PDB entry 8V1R | electron microscopy, 2.90 A resolution | chains A and T of the 4 polymer chains in the assembly

[Chain A]
Name: DNA polymerase
Organism: Human alphaherpesvirus 1 strain KOS
Notes: EC 2.7.7.7
Reference sequence: H9E937 (H9E937_HHV1); residues 43-1235 here = UniProt positions 43-1235
Amino-acid sequence (1199 residues; each row starts with the number of its first residue):
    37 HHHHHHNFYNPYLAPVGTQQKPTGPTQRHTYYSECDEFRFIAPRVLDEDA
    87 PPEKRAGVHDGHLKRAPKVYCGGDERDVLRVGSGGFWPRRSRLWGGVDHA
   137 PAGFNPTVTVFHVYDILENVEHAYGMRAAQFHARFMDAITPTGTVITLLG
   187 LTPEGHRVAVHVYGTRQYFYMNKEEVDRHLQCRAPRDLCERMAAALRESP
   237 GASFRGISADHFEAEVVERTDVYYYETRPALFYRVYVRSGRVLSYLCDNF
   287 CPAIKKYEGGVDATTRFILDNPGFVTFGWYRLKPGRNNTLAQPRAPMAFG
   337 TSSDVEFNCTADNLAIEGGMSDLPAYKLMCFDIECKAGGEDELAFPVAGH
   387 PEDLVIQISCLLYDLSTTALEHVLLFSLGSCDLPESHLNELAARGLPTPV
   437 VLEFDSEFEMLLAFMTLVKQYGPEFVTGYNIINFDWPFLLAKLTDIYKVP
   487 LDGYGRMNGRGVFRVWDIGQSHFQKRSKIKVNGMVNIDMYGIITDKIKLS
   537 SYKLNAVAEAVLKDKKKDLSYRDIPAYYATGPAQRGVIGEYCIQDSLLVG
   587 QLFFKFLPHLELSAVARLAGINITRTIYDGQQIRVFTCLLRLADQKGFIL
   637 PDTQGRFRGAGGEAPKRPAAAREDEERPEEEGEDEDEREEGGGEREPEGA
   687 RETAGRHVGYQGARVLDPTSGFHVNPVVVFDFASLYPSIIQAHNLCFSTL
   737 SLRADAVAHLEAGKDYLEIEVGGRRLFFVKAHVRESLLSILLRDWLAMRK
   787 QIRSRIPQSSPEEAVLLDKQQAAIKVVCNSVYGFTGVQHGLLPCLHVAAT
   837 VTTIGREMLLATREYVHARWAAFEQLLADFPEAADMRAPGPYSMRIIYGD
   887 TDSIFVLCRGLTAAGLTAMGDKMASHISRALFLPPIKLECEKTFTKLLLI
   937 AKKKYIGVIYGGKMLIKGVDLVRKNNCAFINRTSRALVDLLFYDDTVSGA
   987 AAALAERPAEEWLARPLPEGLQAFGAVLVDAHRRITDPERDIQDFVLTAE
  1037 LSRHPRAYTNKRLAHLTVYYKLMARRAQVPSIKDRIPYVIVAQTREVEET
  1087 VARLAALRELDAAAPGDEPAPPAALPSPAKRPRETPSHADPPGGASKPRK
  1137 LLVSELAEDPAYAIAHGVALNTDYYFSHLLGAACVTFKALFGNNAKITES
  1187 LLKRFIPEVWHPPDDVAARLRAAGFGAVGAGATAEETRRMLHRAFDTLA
Unresolved in the structure: 37-59, 645-690, 1092-1134
Construct notes: expression tag (37-42)
Bound ions: Mg2+ site 1: Asp368, Ile369; Mg2+ site 2: Tyr465, Asp471; Mg2+ site 3: Asp717, Phe718, Asp888 (together with dTTP); Mg2+ site 4: Asp717, Glu925; Mg2+ site 5: Asp717 (together with dTTP)
Residues lining bound ligands: dTTP: Asp717, Phe718, Ala719, Ser720, Leu721, Tyr722, Pro723, Arg785, Arg789, Lys811, Asn815, Tyr818, Thr887, Asp888
Reported in the primary citation:
  - binding site for dTTP: Leu721, Tyr722, Arg785, Lys811, Asn815
  - Mg2+ coordination: Asp717, Phe718, Asp888, Glu925
  - specificity-determining residues: Tyr722, Tyr818
  - contacts within the chain: Lys532-Glu597 (salt bridge), Ala605-Trp781, Thr839-Arg842 (hydrogen bond), Gln697-Arg842 (hydrogen bond), Gly698-Arg842 (hydrogen bond), Phe891-Tyr941
  - binding site for Primer DNA: Tyr941, Lys953, Arg959, Asn961

[Chain T]
Molecule: Template DNA
Sequence (50 nucleotides; row label = number of the first residue in the row; numbers below 1 keep their minus sign (DC-17 is residue -17)):
   -17 CACACACACACACACACAGATCCCCGGGTACCGAGCTCGAATTCGTAATC
Unresolved in the structure: -17 to -4, 27-32

[How chain A and chain T interact]
Residue-residue contacts - 63 pairs, chain A then chain T:
  Trp502(A) - DA-2(T)  hydrogen bond to the phosphate
  Phe509(A) - DC-3(T)  base contact
  Phe509(A) - DA-2(T)  sugar contact
  Gln510(A) - DA-2(T)  phosphate contact
  Gln510(A) - DC-1(T)  phosphate contact
  Lys511(A) - DC-1(T)  hydrogen bond to the phosphate
  Lys511(A) - DA0(T)  salt bridge to the phosphate
  Lys514(A) - DC-1(T)  salt bridge to the phosphate
  Asp615(A) - DC-1(T)  phosphate contact
  Gly616(A) - DA0(T)  phosphate contact
  Gln617(A) - DA0(T)  hydrogen bond to the phosphate
  Gln618(A) - DC-1(T)  hydrogen bond to the base
  Gln618(A) - DA0(T)  hydrogen bond to the phosphate
  Gln640(A) - DA-2(T)  base contact
  Gln640(A) - DC-1(T)  hydrogen bond to the base
  Phe643(A) - DC-3(T)  base contact
  Phe643(A) - DA-2(T)  hydrogen bond to the base
  Arg644(A) - DC-3(T)  hydrogen bond to the base
  Arg644(A) - DA-2(T)  base contact
  Arg692(A) - DC4(T)  base contact
  Arg692(A) - DC5(T)  base contact
  Val694(A) - DA2(T)  phosphate contact
  Val694(A) - DT3(T)  phosphate contact
  Gly695(A) - DA2(T)  hydrogen bond to the phosphate
  Tyr696(A) - DG1(T)  sugar contact
  Tyr696(A) - DA2(T)  sugar contact
  Gln697(A) - DA2(T)  phosphate contact
  Gln697(A) - DT3(T)  phosphate contact
  Gly698(A) - DA2(T)  hydrogen bond to the phosphate
  Gly698(A) - DT3(T)  hydrogen bond to the phosphate
  Ala699(A) - DT3(T)  sugar contact
  Val701(A) - DT3(T)  phosphate contact
  Val701(A) - DC4(T)  phosphate contact
  Val812(A) - DA0(T)  base contact
  Asn815(A) - DA0(T)  base contact
  Ser816(A) - DA0(T)  base contact
  Tyr818(A) - DG1(T)  sugar contact
  Gly819(A) - DA0(T)  sugar contact
  Gly819(A) - DG1(T)  sugar contact
  Gly822(A) - DG1(T)  sugar contact
  Val823(A) - DA0(T)  phosphate contact
  Val823(A) - DG1(T)  phosphate contact
  His825(A) - DC-1(T)  base contact
  Gly826(A) - DC-1(T)  base contact
  Ala937(A) - DC5(T)  phosphate contact
  Ala937(A) - DC6(T)  phosphate contact
  Lys938(A) - DC4(T)  salt bridge to the phosphate
  Lys938(A) - DC5(T)  phosphate contact
  Lys939(A) - DT3(T)  base contact
  Lys939(A) - DC4(T)  sugar contact
  Lys940(A) - DC5(T)  phosphate contact
  Lys940(A) - DC6(T)  sugar contact
  Arg1048(A) - DG9(T)  sugar contact
  Arg1048(A) - DG10(T)  salt bridge to the phosphate
  Leu1138(A) - DG9(T)  phosphate contact
  Val1139(A) - DG8(T)  sugar contact
  Val1139(A) - DG9(T)  hydrogen bond to the phosphate
  Ser1140(A) - DG9(T)  hydrogen bond to the phosphate
  Tyr1160(A) - DG8(T)  phosphate contact
  His1164(A) - DG8(T)  salt bridge to the phosphate
  Val1171(A) - DC6(T)  phosphate contact
  Val1171(A) - DC7(T)  phosphate contact
  Lys1174(A) - DC6(T)  salt bridge to the phosphate
Interface residues without a listed pair, chain A (47 interface residues in all): Arg512, Phe820, Leu827, Ile936, Asn1046, Gly1167

[Overview]
Chain A and chain T form an interface of 47 and 14 residues respectively, with 13 hydrogen bonds and 6 salt
bridges. Among the polar pairs are Gln618(A)-DC-1(T), Gln640(A)-DC-1(T) and Phe643(A)-DA-2(T). The paper
reports a binding site for dTTP at Leu721(A), Tyr722(A) and Arg785(A) among others; a binding site for Primer
DNA at Tyr941(A), Lys953(A) and Arg959(A) among others.
Here chain A is DNA polymerase (Human alphaherpesvirus 1 strain KOS) and chain T is Template DNA. Entry 8V1R
(Herpes simplex virus 1 polymerase holoenzyme bound to DNA and DTTP in closed conformation) was determined by
electron microscopy, deposited together with 8EXX, 8V1Q, 8V1S and 8V1T.
